Entry 5L8E (X-ray diffraction, 2.30 A resolution); this record covers chains A and C.

[Chain A]
Protein: WD repeat-containing protein 48
Organism: Homo sapiens
UniProtKB: Q8TAF3 (WDR48_HUMAN); numbering as in UniProt (aligned over 9-580)
Sequence (580 residues; each row starts with the number of its first residue):
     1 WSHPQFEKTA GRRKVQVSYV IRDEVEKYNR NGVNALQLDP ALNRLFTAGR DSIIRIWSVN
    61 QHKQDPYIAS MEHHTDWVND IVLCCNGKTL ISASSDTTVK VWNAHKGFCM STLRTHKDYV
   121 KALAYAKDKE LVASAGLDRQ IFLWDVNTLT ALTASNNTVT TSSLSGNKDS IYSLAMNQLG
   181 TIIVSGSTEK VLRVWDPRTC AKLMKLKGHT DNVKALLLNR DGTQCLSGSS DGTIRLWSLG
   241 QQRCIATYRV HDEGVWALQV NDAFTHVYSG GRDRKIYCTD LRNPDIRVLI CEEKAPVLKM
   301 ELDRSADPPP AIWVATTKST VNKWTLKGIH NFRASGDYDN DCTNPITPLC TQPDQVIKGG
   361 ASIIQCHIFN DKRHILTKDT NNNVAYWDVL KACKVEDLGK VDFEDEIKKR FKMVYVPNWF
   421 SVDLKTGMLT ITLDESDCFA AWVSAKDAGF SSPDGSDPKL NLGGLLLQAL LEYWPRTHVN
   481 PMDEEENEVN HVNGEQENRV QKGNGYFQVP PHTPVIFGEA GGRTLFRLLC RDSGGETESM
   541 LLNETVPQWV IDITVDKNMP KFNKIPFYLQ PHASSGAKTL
Unresolved in the structure: 1-11, 331-347, 483-497, 561-580
Differences from the reference sequence: expression tag (1-8); conflict F369 (Leu in Q8TAF3)

[Chain C]
Protein: Unknown
Organism: Homo sapiens
Sequence (5 residues; each row starts with the number of its first residue; X marks 5 residues of unknown identity (built as UNK)):
   106 XXXXX

[Chain A / chain C interface]
Interface residues of chain A (facing chain C), 7 residues: T115, L152, N157, T158, V159, T160, T161

[Summary]
Chain A and chain C make no direct contact in this assembly.
Chain A is WD repeat-containing protein 48 and chain C is Unknown, both from Homo sapiens; the structure,
Structure of UAF1, was determined by X-ray diffraction.
